Entry 3ZI4 (X-ray diffraction, 1.33 A resolution); this record covers chain A.

# Chain A
Name: Beta-phosphoglucomutase
From: Lactococcus lactis
Notes: EC 5.4.2.6
Reference sequence: P71447 (PGMB_LACLA); residue numbers follow UniProt; this construct covers 1-221
Sequence (221 residues; numbered 1 to 221; the number before each row is that of its first residue):
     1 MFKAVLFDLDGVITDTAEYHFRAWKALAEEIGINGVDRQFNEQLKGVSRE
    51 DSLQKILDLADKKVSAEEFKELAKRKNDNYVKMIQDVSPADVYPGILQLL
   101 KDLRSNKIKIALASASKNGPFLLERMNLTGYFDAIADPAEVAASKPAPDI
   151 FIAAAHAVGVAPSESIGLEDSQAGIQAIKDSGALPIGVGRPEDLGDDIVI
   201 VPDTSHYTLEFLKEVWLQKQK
Not modelled in the structure: 219-221
Construct notes: variant R125 (Lys in P71447), H206 (Tyr in P71447)
Ion coordination: Mg2+: D8, D10, D170 (together with Scandium Tetrafluoride)
Small-molecule neighbours:
  - 6-O-phosphono-beta-D-glucopyranose (BG6): D8, D10, H20, W24, L44, K45, G46, V47, S48, R49, S52, K76, N77, Y80, S114, A115, S116, K117, N118
  - Scandium Tetrafluoride (SFL): D8, L9, D10, G46, A113, S114, A115, S116, K145, E169, D170
UniProt features mapped onto this chain:
  - active site: D8 (Nucleophile), D10 (Proton donor/acceptor)
  - binding site (Mg(2+)): D8, D10, D170
  - binding site (beta-D-glucose 6-phosphate): D10, G46, V47, R49, S116, K117, N118
  - site (Important for catalytic activity and assists the phosphoryl transfer reaction to Asp8 by balancing charge and orienting the reacting groups): S114, K145
  - modified residue: D8 (4-aspartylphosphate)
  - mutagenesis: D8 (D8A/E: Inactive), D10 (D10A/E/N/S: Inactive), T16 (T16P: 500-fold reduction in the rate constant for Asp-8 phosphorylation by beta-G1,6bisP ...), H20 (H20A: Impairs Asp-8 phosphorylation by beta-G1,6bisP and phosphoryl transfer from the phospho-Asp8 to the substrate beta-G1P ...), K45 (K45A: 20'000-fold decrease in catalytic efficiency), G46 (G46A: 1'000'000-fold decrease in catalytic efficiency; G46P: 100'000-fold decrease in catalytic efficiency; G46V: 10'000-fold decrease in catalytic efficiency), R49 (R49K: 1'000'000-fold decrease in catalytic efficiency), S52 (S52A: Wild-type activity), K76 (K76A: 100-fold reduction in the conversion of beta-G1P to G6P in the presence of beta-G1,6bisP), D170 (D170A: Impaired, but active with an increase in the affinity for G1P)
From the paper describing this entry:
  - Scandium Tetrafluoride coordination: D8
  - catalytic residues: D8

# In short
Ligands of chain A: 6-O-phosphono-beta-D-glucopyranose and Scandium Tetrafluoride. The Mg2+ site is built by
D8, D10 and D170. Curated annotation (UniProt) lists active-site residues D8 and D10, 3 Mg2+-binding residues,
7 beta-D-glucose 6-phosphate-binding residues and 10 mutagenesis sites. The paper reports the catalytic
residue D8; Scandium Tetrafluoride coordination by D8.
Chain A is Beta-phosphoglucomutase (Lactococcus lactis); the structure, The structure of
Beta-phosphoglucomutase Inhibited With Glucose-6-phosphate and Scandium Tetrafluoride, was determined by X-ray
diffraction (same publication as 4AXX, 2X13 and 2X14).
